PDB entry 8V3X | electron microscopy, 2.20 A resolution | chains i and m of the 42 polymer chains in the assembly

== Chain i (and m) ==
Protein: Tube (CD1364)
Organism: Clostridioides difficile
Notes: chain m of this document is another copy of the same molecule, construct and numbering; everything in this record applies to it too
UniProtKB: A0A031WFC4 (A0A031WFC4_CLODI); residues 1-142 here = UniProt positions 1-142
Amino-acid sequence (142 residues; each row starts with the number of its first residue):
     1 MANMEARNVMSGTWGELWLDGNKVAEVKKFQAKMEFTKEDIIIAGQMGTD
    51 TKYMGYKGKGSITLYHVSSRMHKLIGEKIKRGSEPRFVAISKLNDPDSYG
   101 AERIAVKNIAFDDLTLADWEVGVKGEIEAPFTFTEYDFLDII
Not modelled in the structure: 1-2

== Chain i / chain m interface ==
Contacting residue pairs - 10 pairs, chain i then chain m:
  Met4(i) - Ile43(m)  hydrophobic
  Ala6(i) - Ile41(m)
  Ala6(i) - Asp50(m)
  Ala6(i) - Thr51(m)
  Ala6(i) - Lys52(m)
  Arg7(i) - Lys52(m)  hydrogen bond (backbone-side chain)
  Val9(i) - Ile41(m)  hydrophobic
  Val9(i) - Lys52(m)  hydrogen bond (backbone-side chain)
  Ser11(i) - Met54(m)
  Asp95(i) - Lys52(m)  salt bridge
Interface residues without a listed pair, chain i (8 interface residues in all): Thr13, Asp97

== Summary ==
8 residues of chain i face 6 of chain m across their interface, with 2 hydrogen bonds and 1 salt bridge. Polar
contacts include Asp95(i)-Lys52(m), Arg7(i)-Lys52(m) and Val9(i)-Lys52(m).
Chain i and chain m are both Tube (CD1364) (Clostridioides difficile); the structure, CryoEM Structure of
Diffocin - precontracted - Trunk, was determined by electron microscopy together with 8V3T, 8V3W, 8V3Z, 8V40,
8V41 and 8V43 from the same study.
